PDB entry 8FS5 | electron microscopy, 2.76 A resolution | chains C and D of the 11 polymer chains in the assembly

== Chain C ==
Molecule: Replication factor C subunit 3
Organism: Saccharomyces cerevisiae
UniProt: P38629 (RFC3_YEAST); residues 1-336 here = UniProt positions 1-336
Chain sequence (336 residues; numbered 1 to 336; the number before each row is that of its first residue):
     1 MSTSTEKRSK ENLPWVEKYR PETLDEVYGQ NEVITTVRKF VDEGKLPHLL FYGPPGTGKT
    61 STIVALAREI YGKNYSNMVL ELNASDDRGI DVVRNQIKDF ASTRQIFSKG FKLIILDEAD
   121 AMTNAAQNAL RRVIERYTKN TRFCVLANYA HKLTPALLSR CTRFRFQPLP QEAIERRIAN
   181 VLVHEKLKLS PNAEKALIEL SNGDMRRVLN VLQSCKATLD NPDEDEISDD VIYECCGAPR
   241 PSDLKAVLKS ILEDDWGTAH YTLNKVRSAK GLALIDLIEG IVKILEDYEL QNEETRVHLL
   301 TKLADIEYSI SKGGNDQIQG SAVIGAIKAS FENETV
Unresolved in the structure: 1-8, 336
Metal / ion sites: Mg2+: Thr60 (together with ATP-gamma-S)
Small-molecule neighbours:
  - ATP-gamma-S (AGS; phosphothiophosphoric acid-adenylate ester), molecule 1: Val16, Tyr19, Arg20, Pro21, Glu26, Val27, Tyr28, Pro54, Pro55, Gly56, Thr57, Gly58, Lys59, Thr60, Ser61, Asn148, Leu169, Arg177, Met205, Arg206, Leu209
  - ATP-gamma-S (AGS), molecule 2: Arg131, Glu135, Ala156, Arg160
UniProt features mapped onto this chain:
  - binding site (ATP): Val16 to Tyr19, Arg20, Tyr28, Gly53 to Ser61, Asn148, Arg206
  - modified residue: Ser2 (N-acetylserine)

== Chain D ==
Molecule: Replication factor C subunit 2
Organism: Saccharomyces cerevisiae
UniProt: P40348 (RFC2_YEAST); residues 1-353 here = UniProt positions 1-353
Chain sequence (353 residues; each row starts with the number of its first residue):
     1 MFEGFGPNKK RKISKLAAEQ SLAQQPWVEK YRPKNLDEVT AQDHAVTVLK KTLKSANLPH
    61 MLFYGPPGTG KTSTILALTK ELYGPDLMKS RILELNASDE RGISIVREKV KNFARLTVSK
   121 PSKHDLENYP CPPYKIIILD EADSMTADAQ SALRRTMETY SGVTRFCLIC NYVTRIIDPL
   181 ASRCSKFRFK ALDASNAIDR LRFISEQENV KCDDGVLERI LDISAGDLRR GITLLQSASK
   241 GAQYLGDGKN ITSTQVEELA GVVPHDILIE IVEKVKSGDF DEIKKYVNTF MKSGWSAASV
   301 VNQLHEYYIT NDNFDTNFKN QISWLLFTTD SRLNNGTNEH IQLLNLLVKI SQL
Unresolved in the structure: 1-23
Metal / ion sites: Mg2+: Thr72 (together with ATP-gamma-S)
Small-molecule neighbours:
  - ATP-gamma-S (AGS; phosphothiophosphoric acid-adenylate ester), molecule 1: Val28, Glu29, Tyr31, Arg32, Pro33, Glu38, Val39, Thr40, Gln42, Pro67, Gly68, Thr69, Gly70, Lys71, Thr72, Ser73, Asn171, Leu192, Arg200, Leu228, Arg229, Ile232
  - ATP-gamma-S (AGS), molecule 2: Arg154, Glu158, Pro179, Arg183
UniProt features mapped onto this chain:
  - binding site (ATP): Val28, Arg32, Gly65 to Ser73, Asn171, Arg229
  - modified residue: Met1 (N-acetylmethionine)

== Interface between chain C and chain D ==
Contacting residue pairs (90; chain C residue first):
  Asn12(C) with Ala56(D); Pro133(D); Arg165(D), hydrogen bond (backbone-side chain)
  Leu13(C) with Asn57(D); Ser161(D); Gly162(D); Arg165(D)
  Pro14(C) with Leu58(D); Pro59(D), hydrophobic; Ser161(D); Arg165(D)
  Glu17(C) with Glu158(D); Ser161(D)
  Arg20(C) with Glu158(D), salt bridge
  Pro55(C) with Pro179(D), hydrophobic
  Thr60(C) with Arg155(D)
  Asn83(C) with Arg155(D)
  Ala84(C) with Arg107(D); Ser151(D); Ala152(D)
  Ser85(C) with Arg107(D); Lys111(D); Ala152(D); Thr156(D)
  Asp86(C) with Arg107(D); Lys111(D), salt bridge
  Asp87(C) with Arg107(D), salt bridge
  Asp117(C) with Arg155(D)
  Glu118(C) with Arg154(D), salt bridge; Arg155(D)
  Asn148(C) with Arg154(D), hydrogen bond
  Tyr149(C) with Pro179(D)
  Asp204(C) with Ser182(D), hydrogen bond
  Arg206(C) with Glu158(D), salt bridge; Ser182(D), hydrogen bond; Arg183(D)
  Arg207(C) with Cys184(D), hydrogen bond (side chain-backbone); Lys186(D)
  Asn210(C) with Ser182(D), hydrogen bond (side chain-backbone); Ser185(D)
  Gln213(C) with Asn57(D), hydrogen bond (side chain-backbone); Pro59(D)
  Ser214(C) with Val48(D); Ser185(D)
  Ala217(C) with Val48(D), hydrophobic; Lys51(D), hydrogen bond (backbone-side chain)
  Thr218(C) with Val48(D)
  Leu219(C) with Lys51(D), hydrogen bond (backbone-side chain)
  Glu234(C) with His44(D)
  Gly237(C) with Arg188(D), hydrogen bond (backbone-side chain)
  Trp256(C) with Ile309(D), hydrophobic; Thr316(D); Lys319(D); Asn320(D), hydrogen bond; Ser323(D)
  Lys270(C) with Lys190(D), hydrogen bond (backbone-side chain)
  Gly271(C) with Arg188(D), hydrogen bond (backbone-side chain); Lys190(D)
  Leu272(C) with Arg188(D)
  Ala273(C) with Arg188(D)
  Lys302(C) with Trp324(D)
  Asp305(C) with Phe327(D)
  Ile306(C) with Trp324(D), hydrophobic; Phe327(D), hydrophobic
  Ser309(C) with Phe327(D); Ser331(D), hydrogen bond
  Ser311(C) with Tyr172(D); Thr174(D)
  Lys312(C) with Tyr172(D); Asn334(D); Asn335(D)
  Gly313(C) with Tyr172(D); Asn334(D)
  Gly314(C) with Asp330(D); Asn334(D)
  Asn315(C) with Asn302(D), hydrogen bond; Asp330(D), hydrogen bond (backbone-side chain)
  Gln317(C) with His305(D), hydrogen bond (backbone-side chain)
  Ile318(C) with Val301(D), hydrophobic; His305(D); Leu326(D); Phe327(D), hydrophobic
  Ser321(C) with His305(D), hydrogen bond; Ser323(D)
  Ala322(C) with Phe327(D), hydrophobic
  Gly325(C) with Asn320(D); Ser323(D)
  Lys328(C) with Asn320(D)
  Ala329(C) with Asn320(D)
  Glu332(C) with Asn320(D), hydrogen bond
Other interface residues (no listed pair), chain C (58 interface residues in all): Glu11, Trp15, Glu81, Asp120, Asp220, Cys235, His260, Gln319, Ala326
Other interface residues (no listed pair), chain D (51 interface residues in all): Thr47, His60, Met157, Asp178, Ala181, Phe187, Thr310

== Summary ==
58 residues of chain C and 51 residues of chain D are in contact; the contacts include 19 hydrogen bonds and 5
salt bridges. Polar pairs include Arg20(C)-Glu158(D), Asp86(C)-Lys111(D) and Asp87(C)-Arg107(D). One
ATP-gamma-S molecule is bound between chain C and chain D.
Here chain C is Replication factor C subunit 3 and chain D is Replication factor C subunit 2, both from
Saccharomyces cerevisiae. Entry 8FS5 (Structure of S. cerevisiae Rad24-RFC loading the 9-1-1 clamp onto a
10-nt gapped DNA in step ...) was determined by electron microscopy, deposited together with 8FS3, 8FS4, 8FS6,
8FS7 and 8FS8.
